PDB entry 3PCC | X-ray diffraction, 1.98 A resolution | chains M and P of the 12 polymer chains in the assembly

[Chain M (and P)]
Molecule: Protocatechuate 3,4-dioxygenase
Source organism: Pseudomonas putida
Notes: EC 1.13.11.3; chain P of this document is another copy of the same molecule, construct and numbering; everything in this record applies to it too
UniProtKB: P00437 (PCXB_PSEPU); residues 301-538 here correspond to UniProt positions 1-238 (UniProt number = residue number - 300)
Chain sequence (238 residues; numbered 301 to 538; the number before each row is that of its first residue):
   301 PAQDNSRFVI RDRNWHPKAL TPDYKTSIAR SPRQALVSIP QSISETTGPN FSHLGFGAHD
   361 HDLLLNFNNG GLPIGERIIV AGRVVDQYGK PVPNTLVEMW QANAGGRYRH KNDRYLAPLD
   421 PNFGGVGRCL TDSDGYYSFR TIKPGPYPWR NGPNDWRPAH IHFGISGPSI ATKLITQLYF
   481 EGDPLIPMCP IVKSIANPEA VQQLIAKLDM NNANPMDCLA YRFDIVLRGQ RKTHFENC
Not modelled in the structure: 368-370, 537-538
Glycans and other covalent adducts: beta-mercaptoethanol (BME) linked to C429
Ion coordination: Fe ion: Y408, Y447, H460, H462 (together with P-hydroxybenzoic acid)
Ligand contacts:
  - P-hydroxybenzoic acid (PHB), molecule 1: L320, P332, R333
  - P-hydroxybenzoic acid (PHB), molecule 2: L320, P322, I328, R333
  - P-hydroxybenzoic acid (PHB), molecule 3: Y324, T326, Y408, Y447, W449, R457, H460, H462, Q477, I491

[Interface between chain M and chain P]
Contacting residue pairs (56):
  L372(M) - P418(P)
  P373(M) - P418(P)
  I374(M) - I374(P)  hydrophobic
  I374(M) - P418(P)  hydrophobic
  I374(M) - L419(P)
  I374(M) - D420(P)
  G375(M) - A404(P)
  G375(M) - G405(P)
  E376(M) - A404(P)
  E376(M) - G445(P)
  E376(M) - P446(P)
  R377(M) - Y415(P)
  R377(M) - L416(P)
  A404(M) - G375(P)
  A404(M) - E376(P)
  G405(M) - G375(P)
  Y415(M) - M516(P)
  Y415(M) - D517(P)  hydrogen bond (side chain-backbone)
  L416(M) - R377(P)
  P418(M) - P373(P)
  D420(M) - I374(P)
  G445(M) - E376(P)
  P446(M) - E376(P)
  P448(M) - M516(P)  hydrophobic
  W449(M) - M516(P)
  P453(M) - P515(P)
  N454(M) - M510(P)  hydrogen bond (side chain-backbone)
  N454(M) - P515(P)
  W456(M) - M510(P)
  W456(M) - N514(P)
  W456(M) - D517(P)
  W456(M) - C518(P)  hydrophobic
  W456(M) - L519(P)  hydrophobic
  E481(M) - P484(P)
  G482(M) - G482(P)
  P484(M) - E481(P)
  L485(M) - L508(P)  hydrophobic
  M488(M) - L508(P)  hydrophobic
  L508(M) - P484(P)  hydrophobic
  L508(M) - L485(P)  hydrophobic
  L508(M) - M488(P)  hydrophobic
  M510(M) - N454(P)  hydrogen bond (backbone-side chain)
  M510(M) - W456(P)
  M510(M) - M488(P)  hydrophobic
  N514(M) - W456(P)
  P515(M) - P453(P)
  P515(M) - N454(P)
  M516(M) - Y415(P)
  M516(M) - P448(P)  hydrophobic
  M516(M) - W449(P)
  M516(M) - R450(P)
  D517(M) - Y415(P)  hydrogen bond (backbone-side chain)
  D517(M) - W456(P)
  C518(M) - W456(P)
  L519(M) - W456(P)  hydrophobic
  L519(M) - L485(P)  hydrophobic
Interface residues without a listed pair, chain M (37 interface residues in all): L419, P421, R450, A513, Y521
Interface residues without a listed pair, chain P (37 interface residues in all): L372, P421, A513, Y521

[Overview]
Chain M and chain P each contribute 37 residues to their interface, with 4 hydrogen bonds. Polar contacts
include Y415(M)-D517(P) and N454(M)-M510(P). Bound to chain M: 3 copies of P-hydroxybenzoic acid. Y408(M),
Y447(M), H460(M) and H462(M) form the Fe ion site.
Both chains are Protocatechuate 3,4-dioxygenase (Pseudomonas putida). Entry 3PCC (Structure of protocatechuate
3,4-dioxygenase complexed with 4-hydroxybenzoate) was determined by X-ray diffraction together with 3PCB,
3PCE, 3PCF, 3PCG, 3PCH and 3PCI from the same study.
